Entry 7OEA (electron microscopy, 2.70 A resolution); this record covers chains L and E.

Chain L:
Name: RNA-directed RNA polymerase L
Source organism: Lassa mammarenavirus
Notes: EC 2.7.7.48, 3.1.-.-
UniProtKB: A0A3S8NV63 (A0A3S8NV63_9VIRU); residue numbers follow UniProt; this construct covers 1-2217
Amino-acid sequence (2217 residues; numbered 1 to 2217; the number before each row is that of its first residue):
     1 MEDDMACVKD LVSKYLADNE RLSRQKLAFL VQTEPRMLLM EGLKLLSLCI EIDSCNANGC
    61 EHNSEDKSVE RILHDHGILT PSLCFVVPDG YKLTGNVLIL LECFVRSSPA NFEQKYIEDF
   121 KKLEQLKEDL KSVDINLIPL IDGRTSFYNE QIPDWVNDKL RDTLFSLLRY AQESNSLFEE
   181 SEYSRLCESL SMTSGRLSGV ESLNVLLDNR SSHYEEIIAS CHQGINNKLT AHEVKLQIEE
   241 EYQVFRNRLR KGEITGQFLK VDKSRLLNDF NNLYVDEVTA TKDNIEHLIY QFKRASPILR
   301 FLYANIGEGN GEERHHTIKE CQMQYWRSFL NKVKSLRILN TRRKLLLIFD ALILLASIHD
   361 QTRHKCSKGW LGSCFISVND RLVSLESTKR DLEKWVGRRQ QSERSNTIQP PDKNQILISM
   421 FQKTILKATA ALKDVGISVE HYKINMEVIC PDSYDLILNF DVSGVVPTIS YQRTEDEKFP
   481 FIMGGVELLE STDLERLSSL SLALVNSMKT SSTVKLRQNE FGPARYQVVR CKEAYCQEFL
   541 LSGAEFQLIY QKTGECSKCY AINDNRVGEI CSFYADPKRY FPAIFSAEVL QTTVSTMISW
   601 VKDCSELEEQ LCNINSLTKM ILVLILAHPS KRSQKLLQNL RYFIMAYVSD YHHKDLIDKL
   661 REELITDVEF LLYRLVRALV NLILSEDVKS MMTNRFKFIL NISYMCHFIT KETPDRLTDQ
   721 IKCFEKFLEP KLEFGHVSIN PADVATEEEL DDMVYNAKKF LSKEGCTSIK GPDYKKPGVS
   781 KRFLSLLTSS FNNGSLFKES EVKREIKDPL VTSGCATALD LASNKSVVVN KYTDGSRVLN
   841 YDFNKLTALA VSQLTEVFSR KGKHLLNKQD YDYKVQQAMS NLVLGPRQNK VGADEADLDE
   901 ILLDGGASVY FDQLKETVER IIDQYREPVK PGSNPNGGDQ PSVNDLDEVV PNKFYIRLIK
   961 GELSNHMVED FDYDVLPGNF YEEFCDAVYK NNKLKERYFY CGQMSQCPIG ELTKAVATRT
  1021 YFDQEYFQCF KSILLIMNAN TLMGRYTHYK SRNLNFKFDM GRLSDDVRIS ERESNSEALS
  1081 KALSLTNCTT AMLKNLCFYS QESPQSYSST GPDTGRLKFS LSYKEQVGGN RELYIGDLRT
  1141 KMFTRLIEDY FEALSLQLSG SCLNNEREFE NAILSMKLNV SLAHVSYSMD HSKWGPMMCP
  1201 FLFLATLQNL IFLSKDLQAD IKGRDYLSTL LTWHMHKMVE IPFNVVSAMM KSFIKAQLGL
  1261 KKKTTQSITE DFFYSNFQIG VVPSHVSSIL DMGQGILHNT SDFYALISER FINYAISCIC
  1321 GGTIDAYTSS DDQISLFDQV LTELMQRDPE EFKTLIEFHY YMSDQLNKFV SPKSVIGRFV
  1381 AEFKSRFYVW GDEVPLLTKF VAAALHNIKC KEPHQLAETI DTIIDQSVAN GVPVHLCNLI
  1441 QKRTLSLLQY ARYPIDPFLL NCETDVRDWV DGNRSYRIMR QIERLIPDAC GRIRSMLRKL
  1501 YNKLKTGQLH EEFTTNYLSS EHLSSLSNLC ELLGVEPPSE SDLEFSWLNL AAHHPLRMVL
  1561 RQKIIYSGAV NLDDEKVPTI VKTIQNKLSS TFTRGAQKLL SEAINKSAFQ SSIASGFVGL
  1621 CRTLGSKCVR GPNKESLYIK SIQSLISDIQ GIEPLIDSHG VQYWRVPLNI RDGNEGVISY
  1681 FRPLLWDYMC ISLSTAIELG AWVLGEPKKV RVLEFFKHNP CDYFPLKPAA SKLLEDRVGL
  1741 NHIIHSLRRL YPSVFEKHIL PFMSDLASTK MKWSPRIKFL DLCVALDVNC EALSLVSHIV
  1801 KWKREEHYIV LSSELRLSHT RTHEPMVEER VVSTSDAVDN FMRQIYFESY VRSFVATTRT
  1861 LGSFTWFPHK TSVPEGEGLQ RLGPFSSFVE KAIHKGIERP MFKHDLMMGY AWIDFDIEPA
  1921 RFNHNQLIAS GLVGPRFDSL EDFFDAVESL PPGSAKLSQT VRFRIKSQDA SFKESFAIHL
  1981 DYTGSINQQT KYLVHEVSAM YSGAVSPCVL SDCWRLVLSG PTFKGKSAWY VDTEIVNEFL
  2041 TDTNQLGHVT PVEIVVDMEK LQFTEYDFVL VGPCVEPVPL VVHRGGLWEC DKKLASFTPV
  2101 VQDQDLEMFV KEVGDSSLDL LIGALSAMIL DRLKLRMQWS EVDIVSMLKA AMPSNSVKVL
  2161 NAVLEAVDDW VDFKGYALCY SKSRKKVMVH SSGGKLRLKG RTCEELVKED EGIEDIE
Disordered / not traced: 1, 193-197, 309-318, 340, 475-477, 515-526, 803-1088, 1213-1217, 1260-1263, 1560-1577, 1731-1776, 1802, 1825-2217
Ion coordination: Zn2+: Cys321, His364, Cys366; Mg2+: Met1189, Asp1332
From the paper describing this entry:
  - Zn2+ coordination: Cys321, His364, Cys366
  - catalytic residues: Asp1190, Asp1331, Asp1332
  - binding site for 3' vRNA (chain E): Lys332, Asp380, Leu502, Lys509, Tyr1450, Arg1452, Ser1626
  - mutagenesis - Y1450A/R1452A: decreased binding to 3' vRNA (chain E)
  - mutagenesis - Y1450A/R1452A: unchanged catalytic activity on 19 nt 3' and 20 nt 5' promoter RNAs
  - mutagenesis - Y1450A/R1452A: decreased catalytic activity on 47 nt hairpin RNA
  - mutagenesis - L43G, L43N, L46G, L46N, V105G, R106K, P109G, K115A, R185A, L186G, L190G, L190N, H316A, C321A, N331A/K332A, H364A, C366A, R473A/T474A, Q551A/K552A, Y574A, L1093S, L1096A, L1096N, C1097G, F1098A, F1098S, E1102A, K1263A/T1265A, F1592A: decreased catalytic activity
  - mutagenesis - V514G/K515A, R525A/Y526A, Y1099A: abolished catalytic activity
  - mutagenesis - Q114A, E1102A: unchanged catalytic activity on 5' end only or both promoter ends
  - mutagenesis - L502A, K509A, R1622A: unchanged catalytic activity

Chain E:
Molecule: 3' vRNA
Source organism: Lassa mammarenavirus
Sequence (16 nucleotides; numbered 1 to 16; the number before each row is that of its first residue):
     1 UAGGAUCCAC UGUGCG
Disordered / not traced: 1-9

Interface between chain L and chain E:
Residue-residue contacts (38; chain L residue first):
  Ser328(L) - U13(E)  sugar contact
  Ser328(L) - G14(E)  phosphate contact
  Asn331(L) - U13(E)  base contact
  Lys332(L) - G12(E)  salt bridge to the phosphate
  Lys332(L) - U13(E)  salt bridge to the phosphate
  Lys334(L) - U13(E)  base contact
  Ser335(L) - C10(E)  hydrogen bond to the sugar
  Ser335(L) - G12(E)  phosphate contact
  Arg337(L) - C10(E)  hydrogen bond to the sugar
  Arg342(L) - C10(E)  sugar contact
  Asn379(L) - U13(E)  base contact
  Asp380(L) - G12(E)  hydrogen bond to the base
  Asp380(L) - U13(E)  hydrogen bond to the base
  Ser499(L) - C15(E)  hydrogen bond to the base
  Leu502(L) - C15(E)  base contact
  Ala503(L) - C15(E)  base contact
  Asn506(L) - G14(E)  base contact
  Lys509(L) - G12(E)  hydrogen bond to the sugar
  Lys509(L) - G14(E)  hydrogen bond to the base
  Thr510(L) - G12(E)  base contact
  Ser511(L) - G12(E)  hydrogen bond to the base
  Phe539(L) - C15(E)  base contact
  Phe585(L) - G16(E)  phosphate contact
  Ser1446(L) - G16(E)  hydrogen bond to the sugar
  Gln1449(L) - G16(E)  base contact
  Tyr1450(L) - G14(E)  hydrogen bond to the sugar
  Tyr1450(L) - C15(E)  phosphate contact
  Arg1452(L) - U13(E)  salt bridge to the phosphate
  Arg1452(L) - G14(E)  salt bridge to the phosphate
  Arg1622(L) - U11(E)  salt bridge to the phosphate
  Arg1622(L) - G12(E)  hydrogen bond to the base
  Gly1625(L) - G12(E)  sugar contact
  Ser1626(L) - U11(E)  hydrogen bond to the sugar
  Ser1626(L) - G12(E)  sugar contact
  Ile1656(L) - G16(E)  base contact
  Ser1658(L) - G16(E)  hydrogen bond to the base
  His1659(L) - G16(E)  base contact
  Gly1660(L) - G16(E)  base contact
Interface residues without a listed pair, chain L (34 interface residues in all): Arg327, Gln537, Glu538, Cys1621, Tyr1638

Overview:
34 residues of chain L and 7 residues of chain E are in contact, with 13 hydrogen bonds and 5 salt bridges.
Polar contacts include Asp380(L)-G12(E), Asp380(L)-U13(E) and Ser499(L)-C15(E). The paper reports catalytic
residues Asp1190(L), Asp1331(L) and Asp1332(L); L43G, L43N and L46G of chain L, among others, reduce catalytic
activity; 37 substitutions were tested in all.
Chain L is RNA-directed RNA polymerase L and chain E is 3' vRNA, both from Lassa mammarenavirus; the
structure, Lassa virus L protein bound to 3' promoter RNA (well-resolved polymerase core) [3END-CORE], was
determined by electron microscopy (same publication as 7OEB, 7OJK, 7OJL and 7OJN).
